PDB entry 5LMO | electron microscopy, 4.30 A resolution (low resolution: residue-level contacts below are approximate; hydrogen-bond / salt-bridge calls are withheld) | chains A and M of the 24 polymer chains in the assembly

== Chain A ==
Molecule: 16S rRNA
Source organism: Thermus thermophilus HB8
Sequence (1522 nucleotides; numbered 0 to 1544 plus 21 insertion-coded residues; 44 numbers in that range are skipped by the numbering (no residue carries them; nothing is unmodelled there); the number before each row is that of its first residue; a row labelled like 189A-189L holds insertion residues (189A, then the next letters in order); numbering starts at 0):
     0 UUUGUUGGAGAGUUUGAUCCUGGCUCAGGGUGAACGCUGGCGGCGUGCCU
    50 AAGACAUGCAAGUCGUGCGGGCCG
    76 CGGGGUUUU
    88 ACUCCG
    96 UGGUCAGCGGCGGACGGGUGAGUAACGCGUGGGU
  129A G
   130 ACCUACCCGGAAGAGGGGGACAACCCGGGGAAACUCGGGCUAAUCCCCCA
   180 UGUGGACCCG
189A-189L CCCCUUGGGGUG
   190 UGUCCAAAGGGCUUU
   216 GCCCGCUUCCGGAUGGGCCCGCGUCCCAUCAGCUAGUUGGUGGGGUAAUG
   266 GCCCACCAAGGCGACGACGGGUAGCCGGUCUGAGAGGAUGGCCGGCCACA
   316 GGGGCACUGAGACACGGGCCCCACUCCUACGGGAGGCAGCAGUUAGGAAU
   366 CUUCCGCAAUGGGCGCAAGCCUGACGGAGCGACGCCGCUUGGAGGAAGAA
   416 GCCCUUCGGGGUGUAAACUCCUGA
   441 ACCCGGGACGAAACCCCC
   460 GA
   470 CGAGGGGA
   479 CUGACGGUACCGGGGUAA
   498 UAGCGCCGGCCAACUCCGUGCCAGCAGCCGCGGUAAUACGGAGGGCGCGA
   548 GCGUUACCCGGAUUCACUGGGCGUAAAGGGCGUGUAGGCGGCCUGGGGCG
   598 UCCCAUGUGAAAGACCACGGCUCAACCGUGGGGGAGCGUGGGAUACGCUC
   648 AGGCUAGACGGUGGGAGAGGGUGGUGGAAUUCCCGGAGUAGCGGUGAAAU
   698 GCGCAGAUACCGGGAGGAACGCCGAUGGCGAAGGCAGCCACCUGGUCCAC
   748 CCGUGACGCUGAGGCGCGAAAGCGUGGGGAGCAAACCGGAUUAGAUACCC
   798 GGGUAGUCCACGCCCUAAACGAUGCGCGCUAGGUCUCUGGGUCU
   848 CCUGGGGGCCGAAGCUAACGCGUUAAGCGCGCCGCCUGGGGAGUACGGCC
   898 GCAAGGCUGAAACUCAAAGGAAUUGACGGGGGCCCGCACAAGCGGUGGAG
   948 CAUGUGGUUUAAUUCGAAGCAACGCGAAGAACCUUACCAGGCCUUGACAU
   998 GCUA
 1001A G
  1002 GGAACCCGGGUGAAAGCCUGGGGUGCCCC
1030A-1030D GCGA
  1031 GGGGAGCCCUAGCACAGGUGCUGCAUGGCCGUCGUCAGCUCGUGCCGUGA
  1081 GGUGUUGGGUUAAGUCCCGCAACGAGCGCAACCCCCGCCGUUAGUUGCCA
  1131 GCGGUUCGGCCGGGCACUCUAACGGGACUGCCCGCG
  1168 AAAGCGGGAGGAAGGAGGGGACGACGUCUGGUCAGCAUGGCCCUUACGGC
  1218 CUGGGCGACACACGUGCUACAAUGCCCACUACAAAGCGAUGCCACCCGGC
  1268 AACGGGGAGCUAAUCGCAAAAAGGUGGGCCCAGUUCGGAUUGGGGUCUGC
  1318 AACCCGACCCCAUGAAGCCGGAAUCGCUAGUAAUCGCGGAUCAGCC
 1363A A
  1364 UGCCGCGGUGAAUACGUUCCCGGGCCUUGUACACACCGCCCGUCACGCCA
  1414 UGGGAGCGGGCUCUACCCGAAGUCGCCGG
1442A-1442B GA
  1443 GCCUA
  1452 C
  1456 GGGCAGGCGCCGAGGGUAGGGCCCGUGACUGGGGCGAAGUCGUAACAAGG
  1506 UAGCUGUACCGGAAGGUGCGGCUGGAUCACCUCCUUUCU
Disordered / not traced: 0-4, 1533, 1543-1544
Metal / ion sites: Mg2+ site 1: U20 (shared with 1 residue of chain E); Mg2+ site 2 near G21 (its only coordinating residue here); Mg2+ site 3 near A53 (its only coordinating residue here); Mg2+ site 4 near G107 (its only coordinating residue here); Mg2+ site 5 near A109 (its only coordinating residue here); Mg2+ site 6 near G115 (its only coordinating residue here); Mg2+ site 7: G117, G289; Mg2+ site 8: C121, G124, U125, G126; Mg2+ site 9: G251, A270; Mg2+ site 10: U252, C267; Mg2+ site 11 near U287 (its only coordinating residue here); Mg2+ site 12 near G299 (its only coordinating residue here); 38 more Mg2+ sites not listed
Residues lining bound ligands: adenosine-5'-monophosphate / guanosine-5'-monophosphate / uridine-5'-monophosphate: U788, U789, A790, G926, C1054, C1400, G1497, U1498, U1506

== Chain M ==
Molecule: 30S ribosomal protein S13
Source organism: Thermus thermophilus (strain HB8 / ATCC 27634 / DSM 579)
Reference sequence: P80377 (RS13_THET8); residues 1-126 here = UniProt positions 1-126
Amino-acid sequence (126 residues; each row starts with the number of its first residue):
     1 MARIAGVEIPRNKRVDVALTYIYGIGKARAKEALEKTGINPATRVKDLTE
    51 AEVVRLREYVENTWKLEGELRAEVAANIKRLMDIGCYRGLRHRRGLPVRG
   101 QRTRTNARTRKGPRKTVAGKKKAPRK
Disordered / not traced: 1, 119-126

== Chain A / chain M interface ==
Contacting residue pairs (96; chain A residue first):
  A946(A) - Arg114(M)
  G947(A) - Arg108(M)
  G947(A) - Thr109(M)
  G947(A) - Gly112(M)
  G947(A) - Arg114(M)
  C948(A) - Asn106(M)
  C948(A) - Ala107(M)
  C948(A) - Arg108(M)
  C948(A) - Thr109(M)
  A949(A) - Gln101(M)
  A949(A) - Arg102(M)
  A949(A) - Asn106(M)
  U950(A) - Arg102(M)
  U950(A) - Thr105(M)
  U950(A) - Asn106(M)
  G951(A) - Arg102(M)
  G951(A) - Thr105(M)
  U952(A) - Arg104(M)
  U952(A) - Thr105(M)
  G953(A) - Arg104(M)
  G954(A) - Arg104(M)
  G1224(A) - Gly100(M)
  G1224(A) - Arg102(M)
  A1225(A) - Arg102(M)
  A1225(A) - Thr103(M)
  A1225(A) - Arg104(M)
  C1226(A) - Arg91(M)
  C1226(A) - Leu96(M)
  C1226(A) - Thr103(M)
  C1226(A) - Arg104(M)
  C1226(A) - Lys111(M)
  A1227(A) - Lys111(M)
  A1227(A) - Lys115(M)
  A1227(A) - Val117(M)
  C1228(A) - Arg104(M)
  C1228(A) - Arg108(M)
  C1228(A) - Lys111(M)
  C1228(A) - Pro113(M)
  C1228(A) - Lys115(M)
  C1228(A) - Val117(M)
  A1229(A) - Arg104(M)
  A1229(A) - Thr105(M)
  A1229(A) - Arg114(M)
  C1230(A) - Thr105(M)
  G1295(A) - Arg14(M)
  C1296(A) - Arg14(M)
  C1296(A) - Arg44(M)
  C1297(A) - Lys13(M)
  U1301(A) - Lys13(M)
  U1301(A) - Tyr21(M)
  U1302(A) - Lys13(M)
  U1302(A) - Arg14(M)
  U1302(A) - Val17(M)
  U1302(A) - Lys27(M)
  A1306(A) - Thr109(M)
  U1307(A) - Pro97(M)
  U1307(A) - Gln101(M)
  U1307(A) - Thr109(M)
  U1307(A) - Arg110(M)
  U1308(A) - His92(M)
  U1308(A) - Pro97(M)
  U1308(A) - Val98(M)
  U1308(A) - Arg99(M)
  U1308(A) - Gln101(M)
  G1309(A) - Glu73(M)
  G1309(A) - Asn77(M)
  G1309(A) - Leu81(M)
  G1309(A) - Arg88(M)
  G1309(A) - His92(M)
  G1309(A) - Arg99(M)
  G1310(A) - Asn77(M)
  G1310(A) - Leu81(M)
  G1310(A) - Arg88(M)
  C1320(A) - Tyr87(M)
  C1321(A) - Tyr87(M)
  C1321(A) - Val98(M)
  C1322(A) - Tyr87(M)
  C1322(A) - Arg91(M)
  C1322(A) - Gly100(M)
  G1323(A) - Arg99(M)
  G1323(A) - Gly100(M)
  C1328(A) - Ala28(M)
  C1328(A) - Arg29(M)
  A1329(A) - Tyr23(M)
  A1329(A) - Ile25(M)
  A1329(A) - Gly26(M)
  A1329(A) - Lys27(M)
  A1329(A) - Ala28(M)
  A1329(A) - Arg29(M)
  A1329(A) - Leu70(M)
  U1330(A) - Thr20(M)
  U1330(A) - Ile22(M)
  U1330(A) - Tyr23(M)
  U1330(A) - Ile25(M)
  U1330(A) - Gly26(M)
  A1332(A) - Thr109(M)
Other interface residues (no listed pair), chain A (35 interface residues in all): G1331
Other interface residues (no listed pair), chain M (46 interface residues in all): Gly24, Val74, Arg80, Thr116

== In short ==
Chain A and chain M form an interface of 35 and 46 residues respectively. Bound to chain A:
adenosine-5'-monophosphate / guanosine-5'-monophosphate / uridine-5'-monophosphate. G117(A) and G289(A)
coordinate Mg2+ site 7. C121(A), G124(A), U125(A) and G126(A) coordinate Mg2+ site 8.
Chain A is 16S rRNA (Thermus thermophilus HB8) and chain M is 30S ribosomal protein S13 (Thermus thermophilus
(strain HB8 / ATCC 27634 / DSM 579)); the structure, Structure of bacterial 30S-IF1-IF3-mRNA translation
pre-initiation complex (state-1B), was determined by electron microscopy together with 5LMN, 5LMP, 5LMQ, 5LMR,
5LMS, 5LMT, 5LMU and 5LMV from the same study.
